1RUY - chains H and J of the 6 polymer chains in the assembly; structure by X-ray diffraction, 2.70 A resolution.

== Chain H (and J) ==
Name: hemagglutinin
Source organism: Influenza A virus (A/swine/Iowa/15/30(H1N1))
Notes: chain J of this document is another copy of the same molecule, construct and numbering; everything in this record applies to it too
Reference sequence: Q82500 (Q82500_9INFA); the construct lacks a stretch of the UniProt sequence and is renumbered around it, so the offset changes along the chain: 5-42 = UniProt 18-55; 44-49 = UniProt 56-61; 50-133 = UniProt 63-146; 134-325 = UniProt 148-339
Sequence (328 residues; row label = number of the first residue in the row; note: 1 number in that range is skipped by the numbering (no residue carries it; nothing is unmodelled there)):
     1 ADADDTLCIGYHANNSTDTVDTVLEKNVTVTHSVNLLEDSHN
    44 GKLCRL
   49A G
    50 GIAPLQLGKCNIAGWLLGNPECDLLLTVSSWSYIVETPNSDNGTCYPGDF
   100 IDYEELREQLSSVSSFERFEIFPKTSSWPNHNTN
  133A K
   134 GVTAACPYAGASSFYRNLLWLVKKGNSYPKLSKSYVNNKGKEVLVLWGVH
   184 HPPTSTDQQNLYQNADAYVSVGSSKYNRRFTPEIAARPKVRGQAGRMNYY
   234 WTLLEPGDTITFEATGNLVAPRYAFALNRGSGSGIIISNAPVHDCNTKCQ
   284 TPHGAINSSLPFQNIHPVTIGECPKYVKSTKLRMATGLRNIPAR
Disordered / not traced: 1-4
Disulfide bonds: Cys47-Cys278, Cys59-Cys71, Cys94-Cys139, Cys282-Cys306
Residues lining bound ligands: 2-acetamido-2-deoxy-alpha-D-glucopyranose (NDG): Asn68, Pro69, Glu70, Asn91, Cys94, Ala138, Cys139, Pro140, Arg224

== How chain H and chain J interact ==
Pairs across the interface - 11 pairs, chain H then chain J:
  Glu216(H) - Arg212(J)
  Ile217(H) - Arg212(J)  hydrogen bond (backbone-side chain)
  Ala218(H) - Ser203(J)
  Arg220(H) - Asn210(J)  hydrogen bond
  Pro221(H) - Gly205(J)
  Pro221(H) - Ser206(J)
  Pro221(H) - Thr242(J)
  Val223(H) - Ser207(J)
  Arg229(H) - Ser206(J)  hydrogen bond (side chain-backbone)
  Arg229(H) - Ser207(J)
  Arg229(H) - Asn210(J)
Interface residues without a listed pair, chain J (9 interface residues in all): Thr244, Glu246

== Summary ==
7 residues of chain H and 9 residues of chain J are in contact, with 3 hydrogen bonds. Polar contacts include
Ile217(H)-Arg212(J), Arg220(H)-Asn210(J) and Arg229(H)-Ser206(J). Bound to chain H:
2-acetamido-2-deoxy-alpha-D-glucopyranose.
Chain H and chain J are both hemagglutinin (Influenza A virus (A/swine/Iowa/15/30(H1N1))); the structure, 1930
Swine H1 Hemagglutinin, was determined by X-ray diffraction (same publication as 1RU7, 1RUZ, 1RV0, 1RVT, 1RVX
and 1RVZ).
